Entry 4E5X (X-ray diffraction, 1.95 A resolution); this record covers chains B and G of the 4 polymer chains in the assembly.

[Chain B]
Protein: Beta-2-microglobulin
Organism: Homo sapiens
Notes: fragment: Beta 2-microglobulin
UniProt: P61769 (B2MG_HUMAN); residues 1-99 here correspond to UniProt positions 21-119 (UniProt number = residue number + 20)
Amino-acid sequence (100 residues; each row starts with the number of its first residue; numbering starts at 0):
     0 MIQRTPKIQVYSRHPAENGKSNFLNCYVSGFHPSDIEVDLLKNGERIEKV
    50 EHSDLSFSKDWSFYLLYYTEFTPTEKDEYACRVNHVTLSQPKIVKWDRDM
Sequence notes: initiating methionine (0)
UniProt features mapped onto this chain:
  - modified residue: Gln-2 (Pyrrolidone carboxylic acid)
  - glycosylation: Ile-1 (N-linked (Glc) (glycation) isoleucine), Lys-19 (N-linked (Glc) (glycation) lysine), Lys-41 (N-linked (Glc) (glycation) lysine), Lys-48 (N-linked (Glc) (glycation) lysine), Lys-58 (N-linked (Glc) (glycation) lysine), Lys-91 (N-linked (Glc) (glycation) lysine), Lys-94 (N-linked (Glc) (glycation) lysine)
Disulfide bonds: Cys-25/Cys-80

[Chain G]
Protein: Early E3 18.5 kDa glycoprotein
Organism: Human adenovirus 6
Notes: fragment: Ad2 e3-19K
UniProt: P68979 (E3GL_ADE06); residues 1-100 here correspond to UniProt positions 18-117 (UniProt number = residue number + 17)
Amino-acid sequence (100 residues; each row starts with the number of its first residue):
     1 AKKVEFKEPACNVTFKSEANECTTLIKCTTEHEKLIIRHKDKIGKYAVYA
    51 IWQPGDTNDYNVTVFQGENRKTFMYKFPFYEMCDITMYMSKQYKLWPPQK
Unresolved in the structure: 1
UniProt features mapped onto this chain:
  - glycosylation (N-linked (GlcNAc...) asparagine): Asn-12, Asn-61
Disulfide bonds: Cys-11/Cys-28, Cys-22/Cys-83
What the authors report for this chain:
  - post-translational modification sites: Asn-12, Asn-61 (citing earlier work)
  - contacts within the chain: Lys-7/Thr-30 (water-mediated contact), Pro-9/Glu-31 (water-mediated contact), Ser-17/Ser-90 (water-mediated contact), Asn-20/Ser-90 (water-mediated contact)

[How chain B and chain G interact]
Pairs across the interface - 14 pairs, chain B then chain G:
  His-13(B) / Met-89(G)
  His-13(B) / Tyr-93(G)
  Pro-14(B) / Tyr-93(G)
  Glu-16(B) / Tyr-93(G)
  Lys-19(B) / Gln-92(G)  hydrogen bond (side chain-backbone)
  Lys-19(B) / Tyr-93(G)
  Ser-20(B) / Tyr-88(G)
  Ser-20(B) / Met-89(G)
  Ser-20(B) / Gln-92(G)  hydrogen bond
  Ser-20(B) / Tyr-93(G)  hydrogen bond (backbone-side chain)
  Asn-21(B) / Met-89(G)
  Asn-21(B) / Tyr-93(G)  hydrogen bond
  Phe-22(B) / Met-89(G)  hydrophobic
  Glu-69(B) / Met-89(G)
Also at the interface, not in a pair above, chain B (10 interface residues in all): Arg-12, Gly-18
Also at the interface, not in a pair above, chain G (6 interface residues in all): Asn-20, Leu-95
Interface features reported in the paper:
  - interface residues, chain B: Lys-19(B), Ser-20(B), Asn-21(B)
  - interface residues, chain G: Met-89(G), Gln-92(G), Tyr-93(G)
  - hot spots on chain G (mutagenesis) - Y93G: abolished binding to HLA-A molecules (citing earlier work)

[In short]
10 residues of chain B and 6 residues of chain G are in contact, with 4 hydrogen bonds. Polar contacts include
Lys-19(B)/Gln-92(G), Ser-20(B)/Gln-92(G) and Ser-20(B)/Tyr-93(G). From the paper: Y93G of chain G abolishes
binding to HLA-A molecules; interface residues Lys-19(B), Ser-20(B) and Met-89(G) among others.
Here chain B is Beta-2-microglobulin (Homo sapiens) and chain G is Early E3 18.5 kDa glycoprotein (Human
adenovirus 6). Entry 4E5X (Crystal structure of a complex between the human adenovirus type 2 E3-19K protein
and MHC class ...) was determined by X-ray diffraction.
